1Y9L - chain A; structure by X-ray diffraction, 1.50 A resolution.

== Chain A ==
Name: Lipoprotein mxiM
From: Shigella flexneri
Reference sequence: P0A1X2 (MXIM_SHIFL); residue numbers follow UniProt; this construct covers 28-142
Amino-acid sequence (115 residues; row label = number of the first residue in the row):
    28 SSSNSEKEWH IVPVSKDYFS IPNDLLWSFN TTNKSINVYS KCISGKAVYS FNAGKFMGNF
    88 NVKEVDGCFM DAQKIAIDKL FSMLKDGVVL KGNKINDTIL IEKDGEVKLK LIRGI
Not modelled in the structure: 28-32
Disulfides: Cys-69/Cys-95
From the paper describing this entry:
  - binding site for undecane: Trp-36, Ile-38, Trp-54, Phe-83, Leu-111, Ile-128, Leu-138

== Summary ==
The paper reports a binding site for undecane at Trp-36, Ile-38 and Trp-54 among others.
Chain A is Lipoprotein mxiM (Shigella flexneri); the structure, The X-ray structure of an secretion system
protein, was determined by X-ray diffraction together with 1Y9T from the same study.
